9C39 - chains E and F of the 16 polymer chains in the assembly; structure by electron microscopy, 3.40 A resolution.

Chain E:
Protein: Head-closure protein
From: Shigella phage Sf14
UniProtKB: A0A2K9VK93 (A0A2K9VK93_9CAUD); numbering as in UniProt (aligned over 1-133)
Amino-acid sequence (133 residues; numbered 1 to 133; the number before each row is that of its first residue):
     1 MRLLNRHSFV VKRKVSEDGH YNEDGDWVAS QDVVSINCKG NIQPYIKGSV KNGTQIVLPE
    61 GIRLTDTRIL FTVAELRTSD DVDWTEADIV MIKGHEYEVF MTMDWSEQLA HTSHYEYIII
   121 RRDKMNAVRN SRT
Unresolved in the structure: 131-133

Chain F:
Protein: gp119
From: Shigella phage Sf14
UniProtKB: A0A2K9VK98 (A0A2K9VK98_9CAUD); residue numbers follow UniProt; this construct covers 1-199
Amino-acid sequence (199 residues; row label = number of the first residue in the row):
     1 MQLETAELEK GIVRVLVDVI GHRLARDKNN RPNVIRAYPS DNSNDKGLKP DQPFITVYCQ
    61 DATTPYGWVL DKFVEDDAVC YRIAFQIPVL ITVNGKGAHS IMLELKQRLE MSTTRDYLAD
   121 MTGASVLDTG AIPNDYTYLN TDFENSAPLV VTLVKNSVLK DERGSIIERV IVDGELVYEE
   181 GQEPPEYTIH LDVDSKGVK
Unresolved in the structure: 1, 197-199

Chain E / chain F interface:
Pairs across the interface - 38 pairs, chain E then chain F:
  K14(E) - D45(F)
  E17(E) - K28(F)  hydrogen bond (backbone-side chain)
  D18(E) - K28(F)  hydrogen bond (backbone-side chain)
  H20(E) - N29(F)
  Y21(E) - R31(F)
  Y21(E) - I35(F)
  Y21(E) - P39(F)
  Y21(E) - G47(F)
  Y21(E) - L48(F)  hydrogen bond (side chain-backbone)
  N22(E) - R31(F)
  E23(E) - R31(F)  salt bridge
  D24(E) - K10(F)
  D24(E) - V13(F)
  D24(E) - R14(F)  salt bridge
  G25(E) - I35(F)
  G25(E) - R36(F)  hydrogen bond (backbone-backbone)
  D26(E) - K10(F)  salt bridge
  D26(E) - R36(F)  salt bridge
  W27(E) - D41(F)
  W27(E) - D45(F)
  W27(E) - K46(F)  hydrogen bond (side chain-backbone)
  W27(E) - G47(F)
  W27(E) - L48(F)
  V28(E) - D41(F)
  A29(E) - D41(F)  hydrogen bond (backbone-side chain)
  A29(E) - D45(F)
  D80(E) - L48(F)
  D81(E) - K49(F)
  W84(E) - L48(F)  hydrophobic
  W84(E) - K49(F)
  T85(E) - L48(F)
  R122(E) - N44(F)  hydrogen bond (side chain-backbone)
  R122(E) - D45(F)  salt bridge
  D123(E) - N44(F)  hydrogen bond (backbone-side chain)
  A127(E) - S43(F)
  V128(E) - D41(F)
  V128(E) - N42(F)  hydrogen bond (backbone-backbone)
  N130(E) - D41(F)
Interface residues without a listed pair, chain E (26 interface residues in all): S79, M125, N126, R129
Interface residues without a listed pair, chain F (21 interface residues in all): V34, S40, P50

Summary:
26 residues of chain E face 21 of chain F across their interface; the contacts include 9 hydrogen bonds and 5
salt bridges. Polar contacts include E23(E)-R31(F), D24(E)-R14(F) and D26(E)-K10(F).
Chain E is Head-closure protein and chain F is gp119, both from Shigella phage Sf14; the structure,
Bacteriophage Sf14 neck C6 reconstruction, was determined by electron microscopy together with 9C2D, 9C3A and
9C3B from the same study.
